1DGH - chains B and D of the 4 polymer chains in the assembly; structure by X-ray diffraction, 2.00 A resolution.

== Chain B (and D) ==
Protein: Protein (CATALASE)
Organism: Homo sapiens
Notes: EC 1.11.1.6; chain D of this document is another copy of the same molecule, construct and numbering; everything in this record applies to it too
Reference sequence: P04040 (CATA_HUMAN); residues 4-501 here correspond to UniProt positions 3-500 (UniProt number = residue number - 1)
Sequence (498 residues; row label = number of the first residue in the row):
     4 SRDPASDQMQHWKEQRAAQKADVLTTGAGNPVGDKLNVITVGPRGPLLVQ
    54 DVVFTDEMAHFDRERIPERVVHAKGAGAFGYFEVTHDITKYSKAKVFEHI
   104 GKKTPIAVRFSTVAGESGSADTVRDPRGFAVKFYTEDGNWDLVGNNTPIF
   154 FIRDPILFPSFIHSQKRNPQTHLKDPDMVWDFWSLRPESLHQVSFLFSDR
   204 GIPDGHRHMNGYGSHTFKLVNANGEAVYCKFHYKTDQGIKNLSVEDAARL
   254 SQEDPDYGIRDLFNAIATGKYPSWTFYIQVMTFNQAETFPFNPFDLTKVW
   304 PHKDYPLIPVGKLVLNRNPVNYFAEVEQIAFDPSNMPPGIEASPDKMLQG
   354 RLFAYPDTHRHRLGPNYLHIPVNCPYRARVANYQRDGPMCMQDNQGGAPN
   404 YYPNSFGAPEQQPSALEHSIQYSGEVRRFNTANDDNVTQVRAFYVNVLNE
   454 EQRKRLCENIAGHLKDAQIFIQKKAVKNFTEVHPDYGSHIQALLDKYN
Construct notes: modified residue (75)
Modified / non-standard residues: His75 ([histidin-1-yl-4H-[1,2,4]triazol-5-yl]-amine; 3AH)
Ion coordination: heme Fe near Tyr358 (its only coordinating residue here)
Small-molecule neighbours:
  - heme (HEM), molecule 1: Met61, Phe64, Asp65
  - heme (HEM), molecule 2: Arg72, Val73, Val74, His75, Arg112, Ser114, Gly131, Phe132, Ala133, Val146, Gly147, Asn148, Phe153, Pro158, Phe161, Gly216, Ser217, His218, Leu299, Ile332, Phe334, Met350, Arg354, Ala357, Tyr358, Thr361, His362, Arg365

== Interface between chain B and chain D ==
Pairs across the interface (209; chain B residue first):
  Arg5(B) - Asp180(D)  salt bridge
  Arg5(B) - Asp469(D)  hydrogen bond (side chain-backbone)
  Arg5(B) - Ala470(D)
  Arg5(B) - Gln471(D)
  Ala8(B) - Thr174(D)
  Ala8(B) - Leu176(D)  hydrophobic
  Gln11(B) - Asn171(D)  hydrogen bond
  Gln11(B) - Gln173(D)  hydrogen bond
  Gln11(B) - Thr174(D)
  Met12(B) - Asn171(D)
  Met12(B) - Asp180(D)
  Met12(B) - Met181(D)  hydrophobic
  Gln13(B) - Gln471(D)
  Asp37(B) - Arg431(D)
  Lys38(B) - Ile159(D)  hydrogen bond (side chain-backbone)
  Leu39(B) - Asp157(D)
  Leu39(B) - Ile159(D)
  Leu39(B) - Leu160(D)
  Asn40(B) - Asp157(D)
  Asn40(B) - Ile159(D)
  Asn40(B) - Arg431(D)  hydrogen bond (backbone-side chain)
  Asn40(B) - Phe432(D)  hydrogen bond (side chain-backbone)
  Asn40(B) - Asn433(D)
  Asn40(B) - Thr434(D)
  Val41(B) - Asp157(D)  hydrogen bond (backbone-side chain)
  Val41(B) - Pro158(D)  hydrophobic
  Val41(B) - Ile159(D)  hydrophobic
  Val41(B) - Arg430(D)
  Val41(B) - Arg431(D)
  Ile42(B) - Val429(D)  hydrophobic
  Ile42(B) - Arg430(D)
  Ile42(B) - Arg431(D)
  Thr43(B) - Glu428(D)
  Thr43(B) - Val429(D)
  Thr43(B) - Arg430(D)  hydrogen bond (backbone-backbone)
  Thr43(B) - Phe432(D)
  Val44(B) - Glu428(D)
  Val44(B) - Val429(D)  hydrophobic
  Gly45(B) - Glu428(D)  hydrogen bond (backbone-backbone)
  Gly45(B) - Phe432(D)
  Pro46(B) - Lys349(D)
  Pro46(B) - Phe432(D)
  Arg47(B) - Phe294(D)
  Arg47(B) - Asn295(D)
  Arg47(B) - Pro296(D)
  Arg47(B) - Pro347(D)
  Arg47(B) - Tyr425(D)
  Gly48(B) - Pro347(D)
  Gly48(B) - Tyr425(D)
  Pro49(B) - Gln352(D)
  Pro49(B) - Tyr425(D)
  Leu50(B) - Gln352(D)  hydrogen bond (backbone-side chain)
  Leu51(B) - Val429(D)  hydrophobic
  Gln53(B) - Val429(D)
  Asp54(B) - Arg431(D)  salt bridge
  Val56(B) - Arg431(D)
  Phe57(B) - Pro158(D)  hydrophobic
  Phe57(B) - Ile159(D)  hydrophobic
  Phe57(B) - Gly353(D)
  Thr58(B) - Phe356(D)
  Glu60(B) - Ile159(D)
  Met61(B) - Pro158(D)
  Met61(B) - Pro162(D)  hydrophobic
  Met61(B) - Phe356(D)  hydrophobic
  Ala62(B) - Asp360(D)
  Phe64(B) - Val73(D)
  Phe64(B) - Phe161(D)  hydrophobic
  Phe64(B) - Pro162(D)  hydrophobic
  Phe64(B) - Ile165(D)  hydrophobic
  Asp65(B) - Phe356(D)
  Asp65(B) - Ala357(D)
  Asp65(B) - Asp360(D)
  Asp65(B) - Thr361(D)  hydrogen bond (backbone-side chain)
  Asp65(B) - His364(D)
  Arg66(B) - Asp360(D)  salt bridge
  Arg66(B) - His364(D)
  Glu67(B) - His166(D)  salt bridge
  Arg68(B) - Pro70(D)
  Arg68(B) - Glu71(D)
  Arg68(B) - Val73(D)  hydrogen bond (side chain-backbone)
  Arg68(B) - Lys169(D)
  Arg68(B) - His364(D)  hydrogen bond (backbone-side chain)
  Pro70(B) - Arg68(D)
  Pro70(B) - Ile69(D)
  Pro70(B) - Pro70(D)
  Glu71(B) - Arg68(D)
  Val73(B) - Phe64(D)
  Val73(B) - Arg68(D)  hydrogen bond (backbone-side chain)
  Glu119(B) - Ser120(D)
  Glu119(B) - Gly121(D)
  Ser120(B) - Glu119(D)
  Ser120(B) - Ser120(D)  hydrogen bond (backbone-backbone)
  Ser120(B) - Gly121(D)
  Ser120(B) - Arg170(D)
  Gly121(B) - Glu119(D)
  Gly121(B) - Gly121(D)
  Gly121(B) - Ser122(D)  hydrogen bond (backbone-backbone)
  Gly121(B) - Arg170(D)
  Ser122(B) - Gly121(D)  hydrogen bond (backbone-backbone)
  Asp157(B) - Leu39(D)
  Asp157(B) - Asn40(D)
  Asp157(B) - Val41(D)  hydrogen bond (side chain-backbone)
  Pro158(B) - Val41(D)  hydrophobic
  Pro158(B) - Phe57(D)  hydrophobic
  Pro158(B) - Met61(D)
  Ile159(B) - Lys38(D)  hydrogen bond (backbone-side chain)
  Ile159(B) - Leu39(D)
  Ile159(B) - Asn40(D)
  Ile159(B) - Val41(D)  hydrophobic
  Ile159(B) - Phe57(D)
  Ile159(B) - Glu60(D)
  Leu160(B) - Leu39(D)
  Phe161(B) - Phe64(D)  hydrophobic
  Pro162(B) - Met61(D)
  Pro162(B) - Phe64(D)  hydrophobic
  Ile165(B) - Phe64(D)  hydrophobic
  His166(B) - Glu67(D)  salt bridge
  Lys169(B) - Arg68(D)
  Arg170(B) - Ser120(D)
  Arg170(B) - Gly121(D)
  Arg170(B) - Asp259(D)  salt bridge
  Asn171(B) - Gln11(D)  hydrogen bond
  Pro172(B) - Asn324(D)
  Pro172(B) - Tyr325(D)  hydrogen bond (backbone-backbone)
  Gln173(B) - Gln11(D)
  Gln173(B) - Phe266(D)
  Gln173(B) - Pro322(D)  hydrogen bond (side chain-backbone)
  Gln173(B) - Val323(D)
  Gln173(B) - Tyr325(D)
  Thr174(B) - Ala8(D)
  Thr174(B) - Gln11(D)
  Thr174(B) - Ile262(D)
  Thr174(B) - Phe266(D)
  His175(B) - Tyr325(D)
  Leu176(B) - Ala8(D)  hydrophobic
  Leu176(B) - Asp259(D)
  Leu176(B) - Ile262(D)  hydrophobic
  Leu176(B) - Arg263(D)
  Asp180(B) - Arg5(D)  salt bridge
  Asp180(B) - Met12(D)
  Met181(B) - Met12(D)  hydrophobic
  Ala251(B) - Gln255(D)
  Ser254(B) - Gln255(D)
  Gln255(B) - Ala251(D)
  Gln255(B) - Ser254(D)
  Gln255(B) - Gln255(D)
  Asp259(B) - Arg170(D)  salt bridge
  Asp259(B) - Leu176(D)
  Ile262(B) - Thr174(D)
  Ile262(B) - Leu176(D)  hydrophobic
  Arg263(B) - Leu176(D)
  Phe266(B) - Thr174(D)
  Phe294(B) - Arg47(D)
  Asn295(B) - Arg47(D)
  Pro296(B) - Arg47(D)
  Pro322(B) - Gln173(D)  hydrogen bond (backbone-side chain)
  Val323(B) - Gln173(D)
  Asn324(B) - Pro172(D)
  Tyr325(B) - Pro172(D)  hydrogen bond (backbone-backbone)
  Tyr325(B) - Gln173(D)
  Tyr325(B) - His175(D)
  Pro347(B) - Arg47(D)
  Pro347(B) - Gly48(D)
  Gln352(B) - Pro49(D)
  Gln352(B) - Leu50(D)  hydrogen bond (side chain-backbone)
  Gly353(B) - Leu50(D)
  Gly353(B) - Phe57(D)
  Phe356(B) - Met61(D)  hydrophobic
  Phe356(B) - Asp65(D)
  Ala357(B) - Met61(D)  hydrophobic
  Ala357(B) - Asp65(D)
  Asp360(B) - Ala62(D)
  Asp360(B) - Asp65(D)
  Asp360(B) - Arg66(D)  salt bridge
  Thr361(B) - Asp65(D)  hydrogen bond (side chain-backbone)
  His364(B) - Asp65(D)  hydrogen bond (side chain-backbone)
  His364(B) - Arg66(D)
  His364(B) - Arg68(D)  hydrogen bond (side chain-backbone)
  Tyr425(B) - Arg47(D)
  Tyr425(B) - Gly48(D)
  Tyr425(B) - Pro49(D)
  Ser426(B) - Gly45(D)
  Gly427(B) - Gly45(D)
  Glu428(B) - Thr43(D)
  Glu428(B) - Val44(D)
  Glu428(B) - Gly45(D)  hydrogen bond (backbone-backbone)
  Val429(B) - Ile42(D)  hydrophobic
  Val429(B) - Thr43(D)
  Val429(B) - Val44(D)  hydrophobic
  Val429(B) - Leu51(D)  hydrophobic
  Arg430(B) - Val41(D)
  Arg430(B) - Ile42(D)
  Arg430(B) - Thr43(D)  hydrogen bond (backbone-backbone)
  Arg431(B) - Asp37(D)
  Arg431(B) - Asn40(D)  hydrogen bond (side chain-backbone)
  Arg431(B) - Val41(D)
  Arg431(B) - Ile42(D)
  Arg431(B) - Asp54(D)  salt bridge
  Arg431(B) - Val56(D)
  Phe432(B) - Asn40(D)  hydrogen bond (backbone-side chain)
  Phe432(B) - Thr43(D)
  Phe432(B) - Gly45(D)
  Phe432(B) - Pro46(D)
  Asn433(B) - Asn40(D)
  Thr434(B) - Asn40(D)
  Asp469(B) - Arg5(D)  hydrogen bond (backbone-side chain)
  Ala470(B) - Arg5(D)
  Gln471(B) - Arg5(D)
  Gln471(B) - Gln13(D)  hydrogen bond
Interface residues without a listed pair, chain B (104 interface residues in all): Ser9, Ile69, Arg72, Val74, Ser163, Asp178, Arg189, Ala289, Phe297, Lys349, Phe473
Interface residues without a listed pair, chain D (103 interface residues in all): Ser9, Gln53, Thr58, Arg72, Val74, Ser163, Asp178, Arg189, Ala289, Phe297, Ser426, Gly427

== Summary ==
Chain B and chain D form an interface of 104 and 103 residues respectively, with 34 hydrogen bonds and 10 salt
bridges. Polar pairs include Arg5(B)-Asp180(D), Asp54(B)-Arg431(D) and Arg66(B)-Asp360(D). Ligands of chain B:
heme.
Chain B and chain D are both Protein (CATALASE) (Homo sapiens); the structure, Human erythrocyte catalase
3-amino-1,2,4-triazole complex, was determined by X-ray diffraction (same publication as 1DGG, 1DGB and 1DGF).
